Entry 4QW5 (X-ray diffraction, 3.00 A resolution); this record covers chains D and E of the 28 polymer chains in the assembly.

== Chain D ==
Name: Proteasome subunit alpha type-5
From: Saccharomyces cerevisiae
Notes: EC 3.4.25.1
Reference sequence: P32379 (PSA5_YEAST); residues -7 to 252 here correspond to UniProt positions 1-260 (UniProt number = residue number + 8)
Amino-acid sequence (260 residues; row label = number of the first residue in the row; numbers below 1 keep their minus sign (Met-7 is residue -7)):
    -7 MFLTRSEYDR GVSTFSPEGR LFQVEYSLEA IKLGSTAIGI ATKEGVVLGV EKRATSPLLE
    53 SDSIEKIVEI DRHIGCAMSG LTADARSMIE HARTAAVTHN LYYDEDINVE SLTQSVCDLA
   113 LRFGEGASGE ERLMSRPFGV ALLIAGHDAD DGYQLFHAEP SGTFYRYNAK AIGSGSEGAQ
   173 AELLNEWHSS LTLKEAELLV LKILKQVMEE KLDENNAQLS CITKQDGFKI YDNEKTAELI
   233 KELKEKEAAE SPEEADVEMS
Unresolved in the structure: -7 to 0, 118-124, 243-252

== Chain E ==
Name: Proteasome subunit alpha type-6
From: Saccharomyces cerevisiae
Notes: EC 3.4.25.1
Reference sequence: P40302 (PSA6_YEAST); residues 0-233 here correspond to UniProt positions 1-234 (UniProt number = residue number + 1)
Amino-acid sequence (234 residues; each row starts with the number of its first residue; numbering starts at 0):
     0 MFRNNYDGDT VTFSPTGRLF QVEYALEAIK QGSVTVGLRS NTHAVLVALK RNADELSSYQ
    60 KKIIKCDEHM GLSLAGLAPD ARVLSNYLRQ QCNYSSLVFN RKLAVERAGH LLCDKAQKNT
   120 QSYGGRPYGV GLLIIGYDKS GAHLLEFQPS GNVTELYGTA IGARSQGAKT YLERTLDTFI
   180 KIDGNPDELI KAGVEAISQS LRDESLTVDN LSIAIVGKDT PFTIYDGEAV AKYI
Unresolved in the structure: 0-2
Curated features (UniProtKB/Swiss-Prot):
  - modified residue: Ser13 (Phosphoserine)
  - cross-link: Lys190 (Glycyl lysine isopeptide (Lys-Gly) (interchain with G-Cter in ubiquitin))

== How chain D and chain E interact ==
Pairs across the interface (43; chain D residue first):
  Ser5(D) - Arg125(E)
  Thr6(D) - Gly7(E)
  Thr6(D) - Gln20(E)
  Phe7(D) - Gln20(E)  hydrogen bond (backbone-side chain)
  Phe7(D) - Tyr23(E)
  Phe7(D) - Leu76(E)  hydrophobic
  Phe7(D) - Arg125(E)
  Phe7(D) - Pro126(E)
  Phe7(D) - Gly128(E)
  Ser8(D) - Tyr23(E)
  Pro9(D) - Tyr23(E)  hydrophobic
  Pro9(D) - Glu26(E)
  Glu10(D) - Glu26(E)
  Glu10(D) - Gln30(E)
  Gly11(D) - Tyr23(E)
  Gly11(D) - Ala27(E)
  Leu13(D) - Arg125(E)
  Gln106(D) - Arg81(E)  hydrogen bond
  Asp110(D) - Arg81(E)  salt bridge
  Leu113(D) - Pro78(E)  hydrophobic
  Leu113(D) - Arg125(E)
  Glu117(D) - Tyr122(E)  hydrogen bond
  Ser153(D) - Pro78(E)
  Gly154(D) - Pro78(E)
  Thr155(D) - Gln59(E)
  Phe156(D) - Gln59(E)
  Tyr157(D) - Arg50(E)
  Tyr157(D) - Ala52(E)
  Tyr157(D) - Ser56(E)
  Tyr157(D) - Ser57(E)
  Tyr157(D) - Gln59(E)
  Arg158(D) - Ser56(E)
  Arg158(D) - Ser57(E)  hydrogen bond (backbone-backbone)
  Tyr159(D) - Ala52(E)
  Tyr159(D) - Asp53(E)
  Tyr159(D) - Leu55(E)
  Tyr159(D) - Ser56(E)
  Asn160(D) - Leu55(E)  hydrogen bond (backbone-backbone)
  Ala161(D) - Leu55(E)
  Gln172(D) - Asp53(E)  hydrogen bond
  Gln172(D) - Leu55(E)
  Leu175(D) - Leu55(E)
  Leu176(D) - Leu55(E)  hydrophobic
Interface residues without a listed pair, chain D (26 interface residues in all): Arg2, Gly3
Interface residues without a listed pair, chain E (26 interface residues in all): Asp6, Ala24, Asn51, Glu54, Asp79, Gly123

== In short ==
The chain D/chain E interface involves 26 residues from each chain, with 6 hydrogen bonds and 1 salt bridge.
Polar contacts include Asp110(D)-Arg81(E), Phe7(D)-Gln20(E) and Gln106(D)-Arg81(E).
Chain D is Proteasome subunit alpha type-5 and chain E is Proteasome subunit alpha type-6, both from
Saccharomyces cerevisiae; the structure, yCP beta5-M45A mutant in complex with carfilzomib, was determined by
X-ray diffraction (same publication as 4QUX, 4QUY, 4QV0, 4QV1, 4QV3, 4QV4 and 42 further entries).
